1F8N - chain A; structure by X-ray diffraction, 1.40 A resolution.

== Chain A ==
Molecule: Lipoxygenase-1
From: Glycine max
Notes: EC 1.13.11.12
UniProt: P08170 (LOX1_SOYBN); numbering as in UniProt (aligned over 1-839)
Amino-acid sequence (839 residues; numbered 1 to 839; the number before each row is that of its first residue):
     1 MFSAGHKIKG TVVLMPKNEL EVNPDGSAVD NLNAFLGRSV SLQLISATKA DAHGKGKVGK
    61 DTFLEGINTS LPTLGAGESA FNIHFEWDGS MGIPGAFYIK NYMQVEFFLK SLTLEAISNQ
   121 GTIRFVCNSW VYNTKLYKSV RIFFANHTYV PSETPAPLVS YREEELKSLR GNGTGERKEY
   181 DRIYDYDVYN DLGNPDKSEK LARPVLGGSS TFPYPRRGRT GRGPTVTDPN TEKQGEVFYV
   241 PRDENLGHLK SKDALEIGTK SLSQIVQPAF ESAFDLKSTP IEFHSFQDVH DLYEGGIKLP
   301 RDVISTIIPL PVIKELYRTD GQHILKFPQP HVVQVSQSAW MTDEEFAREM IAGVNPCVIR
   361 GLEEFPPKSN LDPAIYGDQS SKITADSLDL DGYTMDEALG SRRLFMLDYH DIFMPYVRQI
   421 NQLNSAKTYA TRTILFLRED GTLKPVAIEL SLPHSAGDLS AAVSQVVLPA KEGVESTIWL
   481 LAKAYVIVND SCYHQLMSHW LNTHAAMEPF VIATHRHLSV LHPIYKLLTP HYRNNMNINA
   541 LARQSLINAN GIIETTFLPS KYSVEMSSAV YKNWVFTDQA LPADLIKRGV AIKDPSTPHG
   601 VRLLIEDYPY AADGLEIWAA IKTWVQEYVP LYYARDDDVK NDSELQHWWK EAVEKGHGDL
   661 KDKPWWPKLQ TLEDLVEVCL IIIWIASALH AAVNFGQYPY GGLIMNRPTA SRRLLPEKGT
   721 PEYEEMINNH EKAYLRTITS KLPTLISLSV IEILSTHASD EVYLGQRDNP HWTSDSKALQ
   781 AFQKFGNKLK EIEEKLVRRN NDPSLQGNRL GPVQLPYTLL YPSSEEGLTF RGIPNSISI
Not modelled in the structure: 1-5, 19-30, 117-120
Bound ions: Fe2+: H499, H504, H690, I839
Curated features (UniProtKB/Swiss-Prot):
  - binding site (Fe cation): H499, H504, H690, N694, I839
  - mutagenesis: H494 (H494Q: 37% of wild-type activity; H494S: 8% of wild-type activity), Q495 (Q495A: Reduces catalytic activity; Q495E: No effect on catalytic activity), H499 (H499Q: Inactive), H504 (H504Q/S: Inactive), H517 (H517Q: 33% of wild-type activity), H522 (H522Q: 1% of wild-type activity), H531 (H531Q: 20% of wild-type activity), A542 (A542G: Changes reaction profile to produce almost equal amounts of 13S- and 9R-hydroperoxyoctadecadienoate; A542S: Little effect on reaction profile; A542T/V: Complete loss of activity), L546 (L546A: Reduces catalytic efficiency more than 14000-fold; when associated with A-754), I553 (I553G: Reduces catalytic efficiency 230-fold), H690 (H690Q: Inactive), N694 (N694G: Reduces catalytic efficiency 5-fold), 2 further mutagenesis entries in UniProt
What the authors report for this chain:
  - Fe2+ coordination: H499, H504, H690, N694, I839
  - contacts within the chain: Q495-Q697 (hydrogen bond), Q495-H499, N694-Q697 (hydrogen bond)
  - conformationally variable residues (side-chain flip): H499
  - mutagenesis - Q495N: abolished expression
  - catalytic residues: Q495 (proposed by the authors, not directly observed)
  - mutagenesis - Q495E: unchanged catalytic activity
  - mutagenesis - Q495A, Q697E, Q697N: decreased catalytic activity
  - binding site for Fe2+: H499 (from molecular simulation)

== Overview ==
The Fe2+ site is built by H499, H504, H690 and I839. From UniProt: 5 Fe cation-binding residues and 14
mutagenesis sites. The paper reports the catalytic residue Q495; Q495A, Q697E and Q697N reduce catalytic
activity; 5 substitutions were tested in all.
Chain A is Lipoxygenase-1 (Glycine max); the structure, Lipoxygenase-1 (soybean) at 100K, new refinement, was
determined by X-ray diffraction, deposited together with 1FGM, 1FGO, 1FGQ, 1FGR and 1FGT.
